Entry 8PZY (X-ray diffraction, 1.97 A resolution); this record covers chains C and D of the 6 polymer chains in the assembly.

# Chain C (and D)
Protein: Probable cytosol aminopeptidase
Source organism: Pseudomonas aeruginosa PA14
Notes: EC 3.4.11.1, 3.4.11.10; chain D of this document is another copy of the same molecule, construct and numbering; everything in this record applies to it too
UniProtKB: Q02RY8 (AMPA_PSEAB); residues 22-516 here correspond to UniProt positions 1-495 (UniProt number = residue number - 21)
Amino-acid sequence (517 residues; row label = number of the first residue in the row; numbering starts at 0):
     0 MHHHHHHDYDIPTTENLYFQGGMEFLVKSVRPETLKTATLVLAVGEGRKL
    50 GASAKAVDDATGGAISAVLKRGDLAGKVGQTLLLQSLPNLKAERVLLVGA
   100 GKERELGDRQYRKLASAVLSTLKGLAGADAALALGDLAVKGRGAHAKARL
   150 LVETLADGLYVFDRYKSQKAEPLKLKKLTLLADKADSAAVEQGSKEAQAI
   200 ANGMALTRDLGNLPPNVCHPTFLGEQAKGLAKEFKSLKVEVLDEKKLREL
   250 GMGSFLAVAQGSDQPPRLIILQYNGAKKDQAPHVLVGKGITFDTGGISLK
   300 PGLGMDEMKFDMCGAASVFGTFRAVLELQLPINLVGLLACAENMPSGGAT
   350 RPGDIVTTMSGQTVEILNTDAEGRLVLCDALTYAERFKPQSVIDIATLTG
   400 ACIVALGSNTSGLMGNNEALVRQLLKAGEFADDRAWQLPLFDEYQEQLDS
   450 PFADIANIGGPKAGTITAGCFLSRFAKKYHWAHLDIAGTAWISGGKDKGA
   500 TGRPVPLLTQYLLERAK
Not modelled in the structure: 0-17
Construct notes: initiating methionine (0); expression tag (1-21)
Bound ions: Mn2+ site 1: K287, D292, D310, E371; Mn2+ site 2: D292, D369, E371
Residues lining bound ligands: bicarbonate ion (BCT): K287, D369, A370, E371, G372, R373, L397, T398
UniProt features mapped onto this chain:
  - active site: K299, R373
  - binding site (Mn(2+)): K287, D292, D310, D369, E371
Reported in the primary citation:
  - mutagenesis - D369A: abolished catalytic activity on AVLQSGFRKK-NH2 (proposed by the authors, not directly observed)

# Chain C / chain D interface
Pairs across the interface - 44 pairs, chain C then chain D:
  R108(C) with E442(D), salt bridge
  A400(C) with V403(D), hydrophobic
  I402(C) with K461(D); A462(D), hydrogen bond (backbone-backbone)
  V403(C) with A400(D), hydrophobic; V403(D), hydrophobic; A462(D), hydrogen bond (backbone-backbone); G463(D), hydrogen bond (backbone-backbone)
  A404(C) with A404(D), hydrophobic; I465(D)
  L405(C) with Y443(D), hydrogen bond (backbone-side chain)
  G406(C) with A462(D)
  S407(C) with K461(D)
  N408(C) with Y443(D)
  T409(C) with F440(D); Y443(D), hydrogen bond
  R433(C) with F440(D); E442(D), salt bridge
  W435(C) with Q436(D), hydrogen bond (side chain-backbone); L437(D); P438(D); F440(D), hydrophobic
  Q436(C) with W435(D), hydrogen bond (backbone-side chain)
  L437(C) with W435(D)
  P438(C) with L405(D); W435(D)
  F440(C) with T409(D); R433(D); W435(D), hydrophobic
  E442(C) with R108(D), salt bridge; N408(D); R433(D), salt bridge
  Y443(C) with L405(D), hydrogen bond (side chain-backbone); N408(D), hydrogen bond; T409(D), hydrogen bond
  K461(C) with I402(D); S407(D)
  A462(C) with I402(D), hydrogen bond (backbone-backbone); V403(D), hydrogen bond (backbone-backbone); L405(D); G406(D)
  G463(C) with V403(D), hydrogen bond (backbone-backbone)
  I465(C) with A404(D); L405(D), hydrophobic
Other interface residues (no listed pair), chain C (23 interface residues in all): P460
Other interface residues (no listed pair), chain D (23 interface residues in all): P460

# Summary
The chain C/chain D interface involves 23 residues from each chain; the contacts include 13 hydrogen bonds and
4 salt bridges. Polar pairs include R108(C)-E442(D), R433(C)-E442(D) and L405(C)-Y443(D). Ligands of chain C:
bicarbonate ion. The paper reports that D369A of chain C abolishes catalytic activity on AVLQSGFRKK-NH2.
Both chains are Probable cytosol aminopeptidase (Pseudomonas aeruginosa PA14). Entry 8PZY (Intracellular
leucine aminopeptidase of Pseudomonas aeruginosa PA14 - hexameric assembly with manganese bound) was
determined by X-ray diffraction together with 8PZ0 and 8PZM from the same study.
